5W51 - chains A and E of the 13 polymer chains in the assembly; structure by X-ray diffraction, 3.40 A resolution.

== Chain A ==
Name: DNA-directed RNA polymerase II subunit RPB1
Organism: Saccharomyces cerevisiae (strain ATCC 204508 / S288c)
Notes: EC 2.7.7.6
Reference sequence: P04050 (RPB1_YEAST); residue numbers follow UniProt; this construct covers 1-1733
Amino-acid sequence (1733 residues; each row starts with the number of its first residue):
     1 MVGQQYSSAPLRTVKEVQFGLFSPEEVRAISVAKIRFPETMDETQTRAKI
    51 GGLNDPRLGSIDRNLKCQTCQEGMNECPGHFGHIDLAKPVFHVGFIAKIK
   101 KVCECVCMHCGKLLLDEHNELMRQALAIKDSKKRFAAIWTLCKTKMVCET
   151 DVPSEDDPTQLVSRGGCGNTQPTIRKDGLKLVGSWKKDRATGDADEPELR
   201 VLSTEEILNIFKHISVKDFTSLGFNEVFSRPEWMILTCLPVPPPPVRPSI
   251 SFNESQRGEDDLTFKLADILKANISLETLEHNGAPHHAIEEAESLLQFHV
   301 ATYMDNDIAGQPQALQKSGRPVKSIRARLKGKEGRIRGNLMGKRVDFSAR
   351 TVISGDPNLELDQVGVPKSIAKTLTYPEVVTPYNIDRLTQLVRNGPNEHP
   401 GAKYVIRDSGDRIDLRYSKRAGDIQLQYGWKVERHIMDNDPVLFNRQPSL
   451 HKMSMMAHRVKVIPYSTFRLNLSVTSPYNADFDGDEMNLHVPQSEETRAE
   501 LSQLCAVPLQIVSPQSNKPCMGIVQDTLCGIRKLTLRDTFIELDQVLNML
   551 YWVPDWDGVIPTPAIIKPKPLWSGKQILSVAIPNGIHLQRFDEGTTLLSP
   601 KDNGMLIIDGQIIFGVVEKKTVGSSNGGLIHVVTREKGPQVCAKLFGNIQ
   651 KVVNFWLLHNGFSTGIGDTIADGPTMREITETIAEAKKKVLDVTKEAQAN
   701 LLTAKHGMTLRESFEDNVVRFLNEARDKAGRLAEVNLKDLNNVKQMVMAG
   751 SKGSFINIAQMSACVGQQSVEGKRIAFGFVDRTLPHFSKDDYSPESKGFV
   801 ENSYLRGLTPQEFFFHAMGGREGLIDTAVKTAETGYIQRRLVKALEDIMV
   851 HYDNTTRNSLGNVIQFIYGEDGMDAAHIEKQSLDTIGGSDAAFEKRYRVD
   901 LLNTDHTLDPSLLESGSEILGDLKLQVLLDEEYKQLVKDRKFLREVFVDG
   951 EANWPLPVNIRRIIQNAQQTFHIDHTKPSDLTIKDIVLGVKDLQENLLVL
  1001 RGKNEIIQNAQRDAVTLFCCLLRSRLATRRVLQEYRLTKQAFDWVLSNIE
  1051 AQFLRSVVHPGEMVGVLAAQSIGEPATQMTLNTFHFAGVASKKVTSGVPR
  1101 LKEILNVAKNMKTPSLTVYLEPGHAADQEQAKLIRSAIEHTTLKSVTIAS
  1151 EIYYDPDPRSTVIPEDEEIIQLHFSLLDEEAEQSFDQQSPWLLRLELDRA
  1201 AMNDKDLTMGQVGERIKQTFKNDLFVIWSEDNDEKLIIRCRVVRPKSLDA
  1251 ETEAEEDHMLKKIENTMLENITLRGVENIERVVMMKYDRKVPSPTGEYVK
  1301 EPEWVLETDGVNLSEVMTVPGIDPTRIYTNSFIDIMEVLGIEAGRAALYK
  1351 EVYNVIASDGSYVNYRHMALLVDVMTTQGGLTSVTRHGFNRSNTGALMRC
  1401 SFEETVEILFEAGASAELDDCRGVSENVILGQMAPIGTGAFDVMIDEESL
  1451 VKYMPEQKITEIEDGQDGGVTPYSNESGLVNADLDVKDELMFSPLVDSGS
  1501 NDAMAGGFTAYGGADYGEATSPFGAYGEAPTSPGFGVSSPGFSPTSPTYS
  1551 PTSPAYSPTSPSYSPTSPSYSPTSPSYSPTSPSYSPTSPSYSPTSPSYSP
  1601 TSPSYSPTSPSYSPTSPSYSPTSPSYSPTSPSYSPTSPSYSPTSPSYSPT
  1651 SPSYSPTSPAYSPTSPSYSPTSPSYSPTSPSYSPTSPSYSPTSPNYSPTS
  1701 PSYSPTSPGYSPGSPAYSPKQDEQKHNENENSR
Not modelled in the structure: 1-2, 149-166, 186-200, 253-258, 1080-1092, 1176-1186, 1244-1256, 1450-1733
Curated features (UniProtKB/Swiss-Prot):
  - region: Pro248 to Asp260 (Lid loop), Asn306 to Lys323 (Rudder loop), Pro810 to Glu822 (Bridging helix)
  - binding site (Zn(2+)): Cys67, Cys70, Cys77, His80, Cys107, Cys110, Cys148, Cys167
  - binding site (Mg(2+)): Asp481, Asp483, Asp485
  - modified residue: Thr1471 (Phosphothreonine)
  - cross-link (Glycyl lysine isopeptide (Lys-Gly)): Lys695 (interchain with G-Cter in ubiquitin), Lys1246 (interchain with G-Cter in ubiquitin), Lys1350 (interchain with G-Cter in ubiquitin)
  - natural variant: Ser1653 to Pro1659 (deletion: In strain: A364A)
  - mutagenesis: Lys1246 (K1246R: Impairs ubiquitination during transcription stress)
Metal / ion sites: Zn2+ site 1: Cys70, Cys77, His80; Zn2+ site 2: His109, Cys110, Cys148; Mg2+: Asp481, Asp483, Asp485 (together with 2KH) (shared with 1 residue of chain R)
Ligand contacts: 2KH (5'-O-[(S)-hydroxy{[(S)-hydroxy(phosphonooxy)phosphoryl]amino}phosphoryl]uridine): Arg446, Pro448, Asn479, Asp481, Asp483, Asp485, Lys752

== Chain E ==
Name: DNA-directed RNA polymerases I, II, and III subunit RPABC1
Organism: Saccharomyces cerevisiae (strain ATCC 204508 / S288c)
Reference sequence: P20434 (RPAB1_YEAST); numbering as in UniProt (aligned over 1-215)
Amino-acid sequence (215 residues; numbered 1 to 215; the number before each row is that of its first residue):
     1 MDQENERNISRLWRAFRTVKEMVKDRGYFITQEEVELPLEDFKAKYCDSM
    51 GRPQRKMMSFQANPTEESISKFPDMGSLWVEFCDEPSVGVKTMKTFVIHI
   101 QEKNFQTGIFVYQNNITPSAMKLVPSIPPATIETFNEAALVVNITHHELV
   151 PKHIRLSSDEKRELLKRYRLKESQLPRIQRADPVALYLGLKRGEVVKIIR
   201 KSETSGRYASYRICM
Not modelled in the structure: 1-2

== Interface between chain A and chain E ==
Pairs across the interface (85):
  Arg857(A) - Tyr168(E)  hydrogen bond (side chain-backbone)
  Arg857(A) - Leu170(E)
  Leu860(A) - Gln174(E)  hydrogen bond (backbone-side chain)
  Gly861(A) - Gln174(E)
  Asn862(A) - Ser173(E)
  Asn862(A) - Gln174(E)
  Val863(A) - Leu170(E)  hydrophobic
  Val863(A) - Gln174(E)  hydrogen bond (backbone-backbone)
  Val863(A) - Pro176(E)
  Gln865(A) - Tyr208(E)
  Phe866(A) - Leu175(E)  hydrophobic
  Phe866(A) - Tyr208(E)  hydrogen bond (backbone-side chain)
  Phe866(A) - Ala209(E)
  Phe866(A) - Ser210(E)
  Phe866(A) - Tyr211(E)
  Ile867(A) - Tyr208(E)
  Gly869(A) - Thr204(E)
  Glu870(A) - Arg200(E)  salt bridge
  Glu870(A) - Ser202(E)  hydrogen bond
  Glu870(A) - Ser205(E)  hydrogen bond (backbone-side chain)
  Glu870(A) - Tyr208(E)
  Asp871(A) - Thr204(E)  hydrogen bond
  Asp871(A) - Ser205(E)
  Phe942(A) - Gly206(E)
  Phe942(A) - Arg207(E)
  Val946(A) - Lys201(E)
  Val946(A) - Ser202(E)
  Phe947(A) - Glu203(E)
  Asn1004(A) - Arg167(E)
  Ile1006(A) - Tyr168(E)  hydrophobic
  Ala1010(A) - Tyr168(E)
  Asp1013(A) - Ser205(E)
  Asp1013(A) - Arg207(E)
  Ala1014(A) - Ser205(E)
  Thr1016(A) - Ser205(E)
  Leu1017(A) - Glu203(E)
  Leu1017(A) - Thr204(E)
  Leu1017(A) - Ser205(E)  hydrogen bond (backbone-backbone)
  Leu1017(A) - Gly206(E)
  Met1317(A) - Val142(E)
  Thr1318(A) - Arg11(E)  hydrogen bond (backbone-side chain)
  Thr1318(A) - Arg14(E)  hydrogen bond (backbone-side chain)
  Thr1318(A) - Ala138(E)
  Thr1318(A) - Val142(E)
  Pro1320(A) - Arg14(E)
  Pro1324(A) - Val142(E)  hydrophobic
  Pro1324(A) - His147(E)
  Thr1325(A) - His146(E)  hydrogen bond (side chain-backbone)
  Thr1325(A) - His147(E)
  Thr1325(A) - Glu148(E)  hydrogen bond (backbone-backbone)
  Arg1326(A) - Glu148(E)
  Ile1327(A) - His147(E)  hydrogen bond (backbone-side chain)
  Tyr1328(A) - Leu149(E)  hydrophobic
  Glu1337(A) - Pro183(E)
  Val1338(A) - Ile144(E)
  Val1338(A) - Pro183(E)
  Leu1339(A) - Ile144(E)  hydrophobic
  Leu1339(A) - His147(E)
  Leu1339(A) - Val150(E)
  Leu1339(A) - Pro183(E)
  Leu1339(A) - Val184(E)
  Gly1340(A) - Asp182(E)
  Gly1340(A) - Pro183(E)
  Ile1341(A) - Asp182(E)  hydrogen bond (backbone-side chain)
  Ile1341(A) - Arg212(E)
  Glu1342(A) - Pro151(E)
  Glu1342(A) - His153(E)
  Glu1342(A) - Ile198(E)
  Glu1342(A) - Arg200(E)  salt bridge
  Glu1342(A) - Arg212(E)  salt bridge
  Ala1343(A) - Leu149(E)
  Ala1343(A) - Val150(E)  hydrophobic
  Arg1345(A) - Arg200(E)
  Ala1346(A) - Leu149(E)  hydrophobic
  Tyr1349(A) - Glu203(E)  hydrogen bond
  Tyr1365(A) - Glu203(E)
  Tyr1365(A) - Thr204(E)
  Arg1366(A) - Thr204(E)  hydrogen bond
  Thr1376(A) - Arg212(E)  hydrogen bond (backbone-side chain)
  Thr1377(A) - Pro176(E)
  Thr1377(A) - Arg177(E)  hydrogen bond (backbone-backbone)
  Gln1378(A) - Arg177(E)
  Gln1378(A) - Met215(E)
  Gly1379(A) - Arg177(E)
  Gly1379(A) - Gln179(E)
Interface residues without a listed pair, chain A (52 interface residues in all): Thr855, Trp954, Ile1007, Val1319, Ile1335, Ala1347, Gly1380
Interface residues without a listed pair, chain E (43 interface residues in all): Val141, Glu163, Arg169, Ile178

== In short ==
52 residues of chain A face 43 of chain E across their interface, with 18 hydrogen bonds and 3 salt bridges.
Polar contacts include Glu870(A)-Arg200(E), Glu1342(A)-Arg200(E) and Glu1342(A)-Arg212(E). Chain A binds
compound 2KH.
Here chain A is DNA-directed RNA polymerase II subunit RPB1 and chain E is DNA-directed RNA polymerases I, II,
and III subunit RPABC1, both from Saccharomyces cerevisiae (strain ATCC 204508 / S288c). Entry 5W51 (Pol II
elongation complex with an N6-methyladenine-containing template and a matched UMPNPP) was determined by X-ray
diffraction, deposited together with 5W4U.
